4RBT - chains A and B; structure by X-ray diffraction, 2.30 A resolution.

== Chain A (and B) ==
Protein: Propanediol utilization protein PduA
Source organism: Salmonella enterica subsp. enterica serovar Typhimurium
Notes: chain B of this document is another copy of the same molecule, construct and numbering; everything in this record applies to it too
UniProt: P0A1C7 (PDUA_SALTY); numbering as in UniProt (aligned over 2-94)
Amino-acid sequence (100 residues; row label = number of the first residue in the row; numbers below 1 keep their minus sign (Met-5 is residue -5)):
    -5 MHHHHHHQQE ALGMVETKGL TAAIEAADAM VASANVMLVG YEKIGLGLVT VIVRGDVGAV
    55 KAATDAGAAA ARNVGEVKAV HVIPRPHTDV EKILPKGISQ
Disordered / not traced: -5 to 1, 91-94 (chain B: -5 to 3, 81-84, 90-94)
Construct notes: expression tag (-5 to 1); engineered mutation Ala26 (Lys in P0A1C7), Leu40 (Ser in P0A1C7)
Curated features (UniProtKB/Swiss-Prot):
  - mutagenesis: Asn29 (N29A: Subject to propionaldehyde toxicity, makes about 75% BMCs, shells are wrinkled and leaky), Lys37 (K37A: Slow growth at limiting vitamin B12, wild-type at saturating conditions; K37Q: Improved growth on 1,2-PD, makes slightly larger BMCs, alters accumulation of PD metabolites), Lys55 (K55A: Slow growth at limiting vitamin B12, wild-type at saturating conditions), Arg79 (R79A: Subject to propionaldehyde toxicity, makes about 70% BMCs, protein shells appear wild-type but leak), His81 to Ser93 (No longer interacts with PduP), His81 (H81A: Decreased amounts of PduP in purified BMCs), Val84 (V84A: Decreased amounts of PduP in purified BMCs), Leu88 (L88A: Decreased amounts of PduP in purified BMCs)

== Interface between chain A and chain B ==
Pairs across the interface - 31 pairs, chain A then chain B:
  Met8(A) - Thr15(B)
  Glu10(A) - Gly13(B)
  Glu10(A) - Leu14(B)  hydrogen bond (side chain-backbone)
  Glu36(A) - Leu14(B)
  Glu36(A) - Lys37(B)  salt bridge
  Lys37(A) - Lys37(B)  hydrogen bond (backbone-side chain)
  Ile38(A) - Gly13(B)
  Ile38(A) - Leu14(B)
  Ile38(A) - Lys37(B)
  Ile38(A) - Gly41(B)
  Ile38(A) - Val43(B)  hydrophobic
  Leu40(A) - Leu40(B)  hydrophobic
  Thr44(A) - Leu14(B)
  Ile46(A) - Ile18(B)  hydrophobic
  His75(A) - Thr15(B)
  His75(A) - Glu19(B)
  His75(A) - Val68(B)
  Ile77(A) - Ile18(B)  hydrophobic
  Ile77(A) - Glu19(B)
  Ile77(A) - Asp22(B)
  Arg79(A) - Asp22(B)  salt bridge
  Arg79(A) - Val25(B)
  Lys86(A) - Leu32(B)
  Ile87(A) - Ile18(B)  hydrophobic
  Ile87(A) - Asp22(B)
  Ile87(A) - Val25(B)  hydrophobic
  Ile87(A) - Leu32(B)
  Ile87(A) - Tyr35(B)  hydrogen bond (backbone-side chain)
  Leu88(A) - Ile18(B)  hydrophobic
  Leu88(A) - Tyr35(B)
  Pro89(A) - Tyr35(B)
Other interface residues (no listed pair), chain A (19 interface residues in all): Gly39, Leu42, Ala73, Pro78
Other interface residues (no listed pair), chain B (16 interface residues in all): Ala21, Gly39

== In short ==
The interface between chain A and chain B involves 19 residues on one side and 16 on the other; the contacts
include 3 hydrogen bonds and 2 salt bridges. Polar contacts include Glu36(A)-Lys37(B), Arg79(A)-Asp22(B) and
Glu10(A)-Leu14(B). UniProt lists 17 mutagenesis sites on chain A.
Both chains are Propanediol utilization protein PduA (Salmonella enterica subsp. enterica serovar
Typhimurium). Entry 4RBT (PduA K26A S40L mutant, from Salmonella enterica serovar Typhimurium LT2) was
determined by X-ray diffraction (same publication as 4QIF, 4QIG, 4RBU and 4RBV).
